Entry 7XCH (electron microscopy, 3.40 A resolution); this record covers chains B and C of the 5 polymer chains in the assembly.

[Chain B (and C)]
Name: Spike glycoprotein
Source organism: Severe acute respiratory syndrome coronavirus 2
Notes: chain C of this document is another copy of the same molecule, construct and numbering; everything in this record applies to it too
UniProt: P0DTC2 (SPIKE_SARS2); aligned to UniProt positions 14-1208 over residues 14-1208
Amino-acid sequence (1240 residues; row label = number of the first residue in the row; note: 9 numbers in that range are skipped by the numbering (no residue carries them; nothing is unmodelled there); a row labelled like 210A-210F holds insertion residues (210A, then the next letters in order)):
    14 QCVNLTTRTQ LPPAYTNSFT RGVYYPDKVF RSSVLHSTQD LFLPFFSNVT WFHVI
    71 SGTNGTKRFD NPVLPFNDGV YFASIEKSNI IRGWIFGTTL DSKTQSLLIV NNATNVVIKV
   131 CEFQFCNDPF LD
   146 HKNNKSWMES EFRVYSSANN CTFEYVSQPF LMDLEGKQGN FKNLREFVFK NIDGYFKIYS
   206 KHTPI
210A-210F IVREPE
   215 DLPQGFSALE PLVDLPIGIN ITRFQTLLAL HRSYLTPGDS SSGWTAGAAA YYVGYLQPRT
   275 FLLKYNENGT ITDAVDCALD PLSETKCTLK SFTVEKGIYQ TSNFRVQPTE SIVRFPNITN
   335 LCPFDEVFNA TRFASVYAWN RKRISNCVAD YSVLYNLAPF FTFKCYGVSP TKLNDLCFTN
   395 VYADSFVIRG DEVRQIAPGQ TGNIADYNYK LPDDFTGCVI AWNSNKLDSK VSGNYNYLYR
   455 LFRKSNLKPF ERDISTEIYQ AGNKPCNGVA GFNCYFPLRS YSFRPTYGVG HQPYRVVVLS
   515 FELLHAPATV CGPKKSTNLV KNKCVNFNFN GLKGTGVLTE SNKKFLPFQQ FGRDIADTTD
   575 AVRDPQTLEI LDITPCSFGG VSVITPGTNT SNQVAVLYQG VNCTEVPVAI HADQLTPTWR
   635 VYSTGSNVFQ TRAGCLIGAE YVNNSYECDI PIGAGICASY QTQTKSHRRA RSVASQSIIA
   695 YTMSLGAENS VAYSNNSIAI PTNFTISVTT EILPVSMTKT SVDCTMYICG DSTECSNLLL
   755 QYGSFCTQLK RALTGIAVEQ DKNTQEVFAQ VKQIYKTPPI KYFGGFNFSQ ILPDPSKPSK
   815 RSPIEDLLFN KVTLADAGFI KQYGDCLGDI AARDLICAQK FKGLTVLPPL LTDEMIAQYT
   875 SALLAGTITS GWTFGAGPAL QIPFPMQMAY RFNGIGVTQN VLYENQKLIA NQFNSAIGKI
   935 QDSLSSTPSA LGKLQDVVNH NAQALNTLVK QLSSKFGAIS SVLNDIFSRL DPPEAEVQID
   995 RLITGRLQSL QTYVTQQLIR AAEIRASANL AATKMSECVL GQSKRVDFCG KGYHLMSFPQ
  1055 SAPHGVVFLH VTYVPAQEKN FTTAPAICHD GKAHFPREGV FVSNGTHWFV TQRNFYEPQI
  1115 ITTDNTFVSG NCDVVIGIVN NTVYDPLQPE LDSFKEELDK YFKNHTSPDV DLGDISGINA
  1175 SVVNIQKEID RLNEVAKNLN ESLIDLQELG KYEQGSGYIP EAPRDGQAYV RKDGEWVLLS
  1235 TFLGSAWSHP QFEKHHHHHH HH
Disordered / not traced: 71-76, 146-152, 177-184, 210A-210F, 248-256, 677-689, 828-844, 1148-1256 (chain C: 71-76, 146-152, 177-184, 210A-210F, 248-256, 677-689, 828-847, 1148-1256)
Sequence notes: variant Val67 (Ala in P0DTC2), Ile95 (Thr in P0DTC2), Asp142 (Tyr145 in P0DTC2), Ile210A (Leu212 in P0DTC2), Asp339 (Gly in P0DTC2), Leu371 (Ser in P0DTC2), Pro373 (Ser in P0DTC2), Phe375 (Ser in P0DTC2), Asn417 (Lys in P0DTC2), Lys440 (Asn in P0DTC2), Ser446 (Gly in P0DTC2), Asn477 (Ser in P0DTC2), Lys478 (Thr in P0DTC2), Ala484 (Glu in P0DTC2), Arg493 (Gln in P0DTC2), Ser496 (Gly in P0DTC2), Arg498 (Gln in P0DTC2), Tyr501 (Asn in P0DTC2), His505 (Tyr in P0DTC2), Lys547 (Thr in P0DTC2), Gly614 (Asp in P0DTC2), Tyr655 (His in P0DTC2), Lys679 (Asn in P0DTC2), His681 (Pro in P0DTC2), Lys764 (Asn in P0DTC2), Tyr796 (Asp in P0DTC2), Pro817 (Phe in P0DTC2), Lys856 (Asn in P0DTC2), His954 (Gln in P0DTC2), Lys969 (Asn in P0DTC2), Phe981 (Leu in P0DTC2); insertion (210D-210F); engineered mutation Pro892 (Ala in P0DTC2), Pro899 (Ala in P0DTC2), Pro942 (Ala in P0DTC2), Pro986 (Lys in P0DTC2), Pro987 (Val in P0DTC2); expression tag (1209-1256)
Disulfide bonds: Cys15-Cys136, Cys131-Cys166, Cys291-Cys301, Cys336-Cys361, Cys379-Cys432, Cys391-Cys525, Cys480-Cys488, Cys538-Cys590, Cys617-Cys649, Cys662-Cys671, Cys738-Cys760, Cys743-Cys749, Cys1032-Cys1043, Cys1082-Cys1126
Glycans and other covalent adducts: N-acetylglucosamine (NAG) linked to Asn61, Asn122, Asn165, Asn234, Asn282, Asn331, Asn616, Asn709, Asn717, Asn801, Asn1074, Asn1098, Asn1134
Swiss-Prot annotation at these positions:
  - region: Asn280 to Cys301 (Putative superantigen), Arg403 to Asp405 (Integrin-binding motif), Asn448 to Phe456 (Immunodominant HLA epitope recognized by the CD8+), Ser816 to Tyr837 (Fusion peptide 1), Lys835 to Phe855 (Fusion peptide 2), Asp1163 to Glu1202 (Heptad repeat 2)
  - site (Cleavage): Arg685, Ser686, Arg815, Ser816
  - glycosylation: Asn17 (N-linked (GlcNAc...) (complex) asparagine), Asn61 (N-linked (GlcNAc...) (hybrid) asparagine), Asn74 (N-linked (GlcNAc...) (complex) asparagine), Asn122 (N-linked (GlcNAc...) (hybrid) asparagine), Asn149 (N-linked (GlcNAc...) (complex) asparagine), Asn165 (N-linked (GlcNAc...) (complex) asparagine), Asn234 (N-linked (GlcNAc...) (high mannose) asparagine), Asn282 (N-linked (GlcNAc...) (complex) asparagine), Thr323 (O-linked (GalNAc) threonine), Ser325 (O-linked (HexNAc...) serine), Asn331 (N-linked (GlcNAc...) (complex) asparagine), Asn343 (N-linked (GlcNAc...) (complex) asparagine), Asn603 (N-linked (GlcNAc...) (hybrid) asparagine), Asn616 (N-linked (GlcNAc...) (complex) asparagine), Asn657 (N-linked (GlcNAc...) (complex) asparagine), Thr676 (O-linked (GlcNAc...) threonine), Thr678 (O-linked (GlcNAc...) threonine), Asn709 (N-linked (GlcNAc...) (high mannose) asparagine), Asn717 (N-linked (GlcNAc...) (hybrid) asparagine), Asn801 (N-linked (GlcNAc...) (hybrid) asparagine) and 6 more in UniProt

[Chain B / chain C interface]
Residue-residue contacts - 126 pairs, chain B then chain C:
  Asn317(B) with Asp737(C), hydrogen bond
  Arg319(B) with Asp737(C), salt bridge; Thr739(C), hydrogen bond; Met740(C)
  Arg357(B) with Pro230(C)
  Gly381(B) with Arg983(C); Leu984(C)
  Val382(B) with Arg983(C)
  Ser383(B) with Arg983(C), hydrogen bond (backbone-backbone); Leu984(C); Asp985(C), hydrogen bond (side chain-backbone)
  Thr385(B) with Asp985(C), hydrogen bond
  Leu387(B) with Arg983(C); Leu984(C)
  Leu390(B) with Ser982(C); Arg983(C)
  Tyr396(B) with Tyr200(C), hydrogen bond; Pro230(C)
  Phe456(B) with Ser383(C); Thr385(C)
  Tyr473(B) with Thr385(C)
  Phe486(B) with Phe377(C), hydrophobic
  Glu516(B) with Tyr200(C), hydrogen bond
  Leu517(B) with Arg983(C)
  His519(B) with Lys41(C); Val42(C)
  Lys547(B) with Asn978(C); Ser982(C)
  Thr549(B) with Asp745(C)
  Lys558(B) with Phe43(C); Asn282(C)
  Phe559(B) with Phe43(C), hydrophobic
  Phe562(B) with Lys41(C); Glu224(C); Pro225(C)
  Gln563(B) with Lys41(C); Val42(C), hydrogen bond (side chain-backbone); Phe43(C)
  Gln564(B) with Lys41(C), hydrogen bond (backbone-backbone)
  Phe565(B) with Val42(C); Phe43(C), hydrogen bond (backbone-backbone)
  Gly566(B) with Phe43(C)
  Arg567(B) with Val42(C); Phe43(C), hydrogen bond (backbone-backbone); Arg44(C)
  Ile569(B) with Lys964(C)
  Ala570(B) with Lys856(C); Val963(C), hydrophobic
  Asp571(B) with Ser967(C)
  Thr572(B) with Lys856(C)
  Phe592(B) with Met740(C), hydrophobic; Lys854(C)
  Pro665(B) with Leu864(C), hydrophobic
  Ala668(B) with Pro863(C), hydrogen bond (backbone-backbone); Leu864(C); Thr866(C)
  Gly669(B) with Leu864(C), hydrogen bond (backbone-backbone); Thr866(C); Met869(C)
  Thr696(B) with Met869(C)
  Met697(B) with Leu865(C), hydrophobic; Met869(C), hydrophobic
  Leu699(B) with Met869(C), hydrophobic; Gln872(C); Tyr873(C)
  Gly700(B) with Lys786(C)
  Ala701(B) with Gln787(C); Ile788(C), hydrogen bond (backbone-backbone)
  Glu702(B) with Ile788(C); Lys790(C)
  Asn703(B) with Gln787(C); Ile788(C), hydrogen bond (backbone-backbone); Tyr789(C); Lys790(C)
  Val705(B) with Tyr789(C), hydrophobic; Gln895(C)
  Ala706(B) with Gln895(C)
  Tyr707(B) with Pro792(C), hydrophobic; Tyr796(C), hydrogen bond (side chain-backbone); Phe797(C); Ile896(C); Pro897(C), hydrophobic
  Asn709(B) with Pro897(C)
  Ser711(B) with Gln895(C), hydrogen bond; Ile896(C); Pro897(C)
  Ile712(B) with Gln895(C); Ile896(C), hydrophobic
  Ala713(B) with Leu894(C), hydrophobic; Gln895(C), hydrogen bond (backbone-backbone)
  Pro715(B) with Leu894(C), hydrophobic
  Thr961(B) with Gln762(C), hydrogen bond
  Gln965(B) with Ser758(C)
  Phe970(B) with Tyr756(C)
  Gly971(B) with Tyr756(C)
  Arg995(B) with Asp994(C), salt bridge
  Gln1002(B) with Gln1002(C), hydrogen bond
  Thr1006(B) with Gln1005(C)
  Gln1010(B) with Leu1012(C)
  Glu1017(B) with Arg1019(C)
  Arg1039(B) with Thr1027(C); Glu1031(C), salt bridge; Arg1039(C)
  Val1040(B) with Ser1030(C), hydrogen bond (backbone-side chain)
  Asp1041(B) with Ser1030(C), hydrogen bond
  Lys1045(B) with Gly889(C)
  Gly1046(B) with Ala890(C)
  Tyr1047(B) with Trp886(C); Ala890(C)
  Pro1069(B) with Pro892(C)
  Glu1072(B) with Pro892(C); Leu894(C)
  Asn1074(B) with Gln895(C), hydrogen bond
  Thr1077(B) with Met900(C)
  Pro1079(B) with Tyr917(C), hydrophobic
  Phe1089(B) with Tyr917(C), hydrophobic
  Pro1090(B) with Gln913(C)
  Val1094(B) with Met900(C), hydrophobic; Tyr904(C)
  Arg1107(B) with Tyr904(C), hydrogen bond; Asn907(C)
  Ser1123(B) with Asn914(C), hydrogen bond
  Val1128(B) with Tyr917(C); Glu918(C)
  Val1129(B) with Tyr917(C)
  Leu1145(B) with Leu1145(C), hydrophobic
Other interface residues (no listed pair), chain B (101 interface residues in all): Gln314, Asn394, Ala475, Tyr489, Gly545, Leu546, Gly548, Lys557, Thr588, Pro589, Gln613, Gly614, Ala647, Gly667, Ser708, Asn710, Gln957, Ser968, Lys969, Thr1009, Ile1013, Val1068, Gly1093, Phe1121
Other interface residues (no listed pair), chain C (88 interface residues in all): Asp40, Gly283, Tyr369, Lys386, Gln755, Gly757, Arg765, Thr768, Phe855, Leu861, Pro862, Thr883, Gly891, Ala893, Phe898, Asp979, Thr1009, Leu1034, Gly1035

[Summary]
The interface between chain B and chain C involves 101 residues on one side and 88 on the other, with 25
hydrogen bonds and 3 salt bridges. Among the polar pairs are Arg319(B)-Asp737(C), Arg995(B)-Asp994(C) and
Arg1039(B)-Glu1031(C).
Chain B and chain C are both Spike glycoprotein (Severe acute respiratory syndrome coronavirus 2); the
structure, Cryo-EM structure of SARS-CoV-2 Omicron spike protein (S-6P-RRAR) in complex with human ACE2
ectodomain (two-RBD-up state), was determined by electron microscopy together with 7XCI, 7XCP, 7Y9Z, 7YA0 and
7YA1 from the same study.
